4R66 - chains A and T of the 4 polymer chains in the assembly; structure by X-ray diffraction, 2.25 A resolution.

Chain A:
Name: DNA polymerase beta
Organism: Homo sapiens
Notes: EC 2.7.7.7, 4.2.99.-
Reference sequence: P06746 (DPOLB_HUMAN); residue numbers follow UniProt; this construct covers 1-335
Chain sequence (335 residues; row label = number of the first residue in the row):
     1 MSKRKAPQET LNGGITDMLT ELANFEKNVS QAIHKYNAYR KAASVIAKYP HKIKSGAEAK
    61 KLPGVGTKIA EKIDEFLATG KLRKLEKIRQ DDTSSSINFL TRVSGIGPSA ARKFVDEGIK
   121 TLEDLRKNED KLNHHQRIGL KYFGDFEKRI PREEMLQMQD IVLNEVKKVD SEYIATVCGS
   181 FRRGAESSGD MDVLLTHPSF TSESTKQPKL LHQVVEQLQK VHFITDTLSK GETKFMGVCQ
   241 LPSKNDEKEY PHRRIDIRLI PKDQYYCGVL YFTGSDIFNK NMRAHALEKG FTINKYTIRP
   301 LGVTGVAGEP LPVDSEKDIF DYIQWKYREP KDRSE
Not modelled in the structure: 1-9
Sequence notes: engineered mutation Lys-295 (Glu in P06746)
Ion coordination: Na+ site 1: Lys-60, Leu-62, Val-65 (shared with 1 residue of chain D); Na+ site 2: Thr-101, Val-103, Ile-106 (shared with 1 residue of chain P); Mn2+ site 1: Asp-190, Asp-192 (together with DUP)
Small-molecule neighbours: DUP (2'-deoxyuridine 5'-alpha,beta-imido-triphosphate): Arg-149, Gly-179, Ser-180, Arg-183, Ser-187, Ser-188, Gly-189, Asp-190, Asp-192, Tyr-271, Phe-272, Thr-273, Gly-274, Ser-275, Asp-276, Asn-279
UniProt features mapped onto this chain:
  - region: Arg-183 to Asp-192 (DNA-binding)
  - active site: Lys-72 (Nucleophile)
  - binding site (K(+)): Lys-60, Leu-62, Val-65, Thr-101, Val-103, Ile-106
  - binding site (Na(+)): Lys-60, Leu-62, Val-65, Thr-101, Val-103, Ile-106
  - binding site (dATP): Arg-149, Ser-180, Arg-183, Gly-189, Asp-190
  - binding site (dCTP): Arg-149, Ser-180, Arg-183, Gly-189, Asp-190
  - binding site (dGTP): Arg-149, Ser-180, Arg-183, Gly-189, Asp-190, Asp-192
  - binding site (dTTP): Arg-149, Ser-180, Arg-183, Gly-189, Asp-190
  - binding site (Mg(2+)): Asp-190, Asp-192, Asp-256
  - modified residue: Lys-72 (N6-acetyllysine), Arg-83 (Omega-N-methylarginine), Arg-152 (Omega-N-methylarginine)
  - cross-link (Glycyl lysine isopeptide (Lys-Gly)): Lys-41 (interchain with G-Cter in ubiquitin), Lys-61 (interchain with G-Cter in ubiquitin), Lys-81 (interchain with G-Cter in ubiquitin)
  - natural variant: Leu-22 (L22P: Found in a gastric cancer sample; uncertain significance), Tyr-39 (Y39C: Found in a gastric cancer sample; uncertain significance), Gly-118 (G118V: Decreased DNA-directed DNA polymerase activity), Arg-137 (R137Q: Decreased function in base-excision repair), Arg-149 (R149I: Decreased DNA-directed DNA polymerase activity), Asp-160 (D160N: Found in a gastric cancer sample; uncertain significance), Cys-239 (C239R: Found in a gastric cancer sample; uncertain significance), Lys-289 (K289M: Found in a colon cancer sample; uncertain significance), Asn-294 (N294D: Found in a gastric cancer sample; uncertain significance), Lys-295 (E295K: Found in a gastric cancer sample; uncertain significance; this construct carries the variant)
  - mutagenesis: Phe-25 (F25W: No effect on 5'-dRP lyase activity. Decreased ssDNA binding), His-34 (H34G: Decreased 5'-dRP lyase activity. Decreased ssDNA binding), Lys-35 (K35A: Decreased 5'-dRP lyase activity. Decreased ssDNA binding. Loss of 5'-dRP lyase activity; when associated with A-68 and A-72. Decreased ssDNA binding; when associated with A-68 and A-72 ...), Tyr-39 (Y39F: No effect on 5'-dRP lyase activity; Y39Q: Abolishes DNA polymerase and 5'-dRP lyase activity), Lys-41 (K41R: Abolishes ubiquitination; when associated with R-61 and R-81), Lys-60 (K60A: Decreased 5'-dRP lyase activity. Decreased ssDNA binding), Lys-61 (K61R: Abolishes ubiquitination; when associated with R-41 and R-81), Lys-68 (K68A: No effect on 5'-dRP lyase activity. Decreased ssDNA binding. Loss of 5'-dRP lyase activity; when associated with A-35 and A-72. Decreased ssDNA binding; when associated with A-35 and A-72 ...), Glu-71 (E71Q: No effect on 5'-dRP lyase activity. No effect on structure shown by circular dichroism. No effect on ssDNA binding), Lys-72 (K72A: Severely reduced 5'-dRP lyase activity. Does not affect ssDNA binding. Loss of 5'-dRP lyase activity; when associated with A-35 and A-68. Decreased ssDNA binding ...), Glu-75 (E75A: Slightly decreased 5'-dRP lyase activity. Decreased ssDNA binding. No effect on structure shown by circular dichroism), Lys-81 (K81R: Abolishes ubiquitination; when associated with R-41 and R-61), 5 further mutagenesis entries in UniProt
From the paper describing this entry:
  - binding site for the 10-nt DNA strand: Arg-258
  - binding site for DUP: Arg-183
  - mutagenesis - D192A: abolished catalytic activity
  - mutagenesis - D192E (10,000-fold), E295K, Y296A: decreased catalytic activity
  - catalytic residues: Asp-190, Asp-192 (citing earlier work)
  - mutagenesis - R258A: increased catalytic activity on dATP
  - mutagenesis - R258A (5-fold): decreased binding to incoming nucleotide
  - mutagenesis - R258A: decreased stability (proposed by the authors, not directly observed)
  - mutagenesis - F272A: decreased catalytic activity on correct nucleotide

Chain T:
Molecule: 16-nt DNA strand
Notes: fragment: Template Strand
Sequence (16 nucleotides; each row starts with the number of its first residue):
     1 CCGACAGCGC ATCAGC

How chain A and chain T interact:
Residue-residue contacts - 15 pairs, chain A then chain T:
  His-34(A) / DC5(T)  stacking on the base
  Asn-133(A) / DT12(T)  phosphate contact
  His-134(A) / DT12(T)  phosphate contact
  Ser-229(A) / DC10(T)  phosphate contact
  Ser-229(A) / DA11(T)  sugar contact
  Lys-230(A) / DC10(T)  phosphate contact
  Lys-230(A) / DA11(T)  hydrogen bond to the phosphate
  Gly-231(A) / DC10(T)  phosphate contact
  Glu-232(A) / DC10(T)  hydrogen bond to the phosphate
  Thr-233(A) / DG9(T)  hydrogen bond to the phosphate
  Thr-233(A) / DC10(T)  hydrogen bond to the phosphate
  Lys-234(A) / DG9(T)  hydrogen bond to the base
  Lys-234(A) / DC10(T)  hydrogen bond to the phosphate
  Tyr-271(A) / DA6(T)  base contact
  Tyr-296(A) / DC8(T)  sugar contact
Also at the interface, not in a pair above, chain A (13 interface residues in all): Leu-228, Lys-295

Summary:
The interface between chain A and chain T involves 13 residues on one side and 7 on the other; the contacts
include 6 hydrogen bonds and 1 aromatic stacking contact. Polar contacts include Lys-234(A)/DG9(T),
Lys-230(A)/DA11(T) and Glu-232(A)/DC10(T). From the paper: catalytic residues Asp-190(A) and Asp-192(A);
D192E, E295K and Y296A of chain A reduce catalytic activity; 6 substitutions were tested in all.
Chain A is DNA polymerase beta (Homo sapiens) and chain T is a 16-nt DNA strand; the structure, Ternary
complex crystal structure of E295K mutant of DNA polymerase Beta, was determined by X-ray diffraction (same
publication as 4R63, 4R64 and 4R65).
